Entry 8IB1 (X-ray diffraction, 1.95 A resolution); this record covers chains A and B of the 3 polymer chains in the assembly.

[Chain A]
Molecule: LAH31 Fab light chain
From: Homo sapiens
Notes: antibody fragment or engineered binder
Chain sequence (245 residues; numbered 1 to 245; the number before each row is that of its first residue):
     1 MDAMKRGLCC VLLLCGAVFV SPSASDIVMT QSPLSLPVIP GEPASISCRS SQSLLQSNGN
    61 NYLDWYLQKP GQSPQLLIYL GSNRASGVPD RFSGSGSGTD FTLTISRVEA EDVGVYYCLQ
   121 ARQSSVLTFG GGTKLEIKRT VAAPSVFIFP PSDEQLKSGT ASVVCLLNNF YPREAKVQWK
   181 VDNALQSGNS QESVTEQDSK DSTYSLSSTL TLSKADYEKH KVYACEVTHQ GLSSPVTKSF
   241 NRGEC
Unresolved in the structure: 1-25, 244-245
Disulfides: Cys-48/Cys-118, Cys-165/Cys-225

[Chain B]
Molecule: LAH31 Fab heavy chain
From: Homo sapiens
Notes: antibody fragment or engineered binder
Chain sequence (271 residues; each row starts with the number of its first residue):
     1 MDAMKRGLCC VLLLCGAVFV SPSASQVQLE QSGAEVKKPG SSVKVSCKAS GPMFSRSAFS
    61 WVRQAPGQGL EWMGRIIPTV DLKNYAQKFQ GRVTFTADKS TATSYMELRS LKSEDTAVYY
   121 CARMGSGSSY YGMDVWGLGT TVTVSSGAST KGPSVFPLAP SSKSTSGGTA ALGCLVKDYF
   181 PEPVTVSWNS GALTSGVHTF PAVLQSSGLY SLSSVVTVPS SSLGTQTYIC NVNHKPSNTK
   241 VDKRVEPKSC DKGSSLEVLF QGPLGHHHHH H
Unresolved in the structure: 1-26, 163-167, 248-271
Disulfides: Cys-47/Cys-121, Cys-174/Cys-230

[Interface between chain A and chain B]
Pairs across the interface (77; chain A residue first):
  Tyr-62(A) with Tyr-130(B), hydrophobic
  Asp-64(A) with Tyr-130(B), hydrogen bond; Gly-132(B)
  Tyr-66(A) with Tyr-130(B); Gly-132(B); Met-133(B), hydrogen bond (side chain-backbone); Trp-136(B)
  Gln-68(A) with Gln-64(B), hydrogen bond; Tyr-120(B), hydrogen bond
  Gln-72(A) with Tyr-120(B)
  Ser-73(A) with Tyr-120(B); Gly-137(B), hydrogen bond (side chain-backbone); Leu-138(B)
  Pro-74(A) with Leu-70(B), hydrophobic; Tyr-120(B); Trp-136(B)
  Leu-76(A) with Tyr-131(B); Met-133(B); Asp-134(B)
  Tyr-79(A) with Tyr-131(B)
  Leu-80(A) with Tyr-130(B), hydrophobic; Tyr-131(B), hydrophobic
  Tyr-117(A) with Gln-64(B); Gln-68(B); Gly-69(B); Leu-70(B), hydrophobic
  Leu-119(A) with Tyr-130(B); Met-133(B), hydrophobic
  Ala-121(A) with Tyr-130(B), hydrophobic
  Ser-124(A) with Arg-75(B), hydrogen bond (backbone-side chain); Gly-127(B)
  Ser-125(A) with Trp-72(B); Arg-75(B); Asn-84(B)
  Leu-127(A) with Trp-72(B); Met-133(B), hydrophobic
  Phe-129(A) with Val-62(B), hydrophobic; Leu-70(B); Trp-72(B); Met-133(B), hydrophobic
  Phe-147(A) with Thr-169(B); Ala-171(B), hydrophobic
  Phe-149(A) with Leu-158(B); Ala-159(B); Ala-171(B); Leu-172(B), hydrophobic
  Ser-152(A) with Phe-156(B); Pro-157(B)
  Glu-154(A) with Phe-156(B); Pro-157(B)
  Gln-155(A) with Phe-156(B); Lys-177(B)
  Ser-162(A) with Leu-175(B); Lys-177(B)
  Val-164(A) with Leu-158(B), hydrophobic
  Leu-166(A) with Ala-171(B), hydrophobic; Phe-200(B), hydrophobic; Val-215(B), hydrophobic
  Asn-168(A) with His-198(B); Thr-217(B)
  Asn-169(A) with His-198(B), hydrogen bond
  Gln-191(A) with Val-203(B); Leu-204(B), hydrogen bond (side chain-backbone); Gln-205(B)
  Glu-192(A) with Val-203(B)
  Ser-193(A) with Phe-200(B); Pro-201(B), hydrogen bond (side chain-backbone); Val-203(B)
  Val-194(A) with Pro-201(B)
  Thr-195(A) with Phe-200(B)
  Asp-198(A) with His-198(B)
  Ser-205(A) with His-198(B), hydrogen bond; Phe-200(B)
  Leu-206(A) with Phe-200(B)
  Ser-207(A) with Phe-200(B); Ser-213(B), hydrogen bond
  Ser-239(A) with Ser-162(B)
Also at the interface, not in a pair above, chain A (40 interface residues in all): Gln-75, Val-126, Ile-148
Also at the interface, not in a pair above, chain B (43 interface residues in all): Ser-60, Glu-71, Met-124, Ala-170, Thr-199, Lys-243

[Overview]
The interface between chain A and chain B involves 40 residues on one side and 43 on the other; the contacts
include 11 hydrogen bonds. Polar contacts include Asp-64(A)/Tyr-130(B), Tyr-66(A)/Met-133(B) and
Gln-68(A)/Gln-64(B).
Chain A is LAH31 Fab light chain and chain B is LAH31 Fab heavy chain, both from Homo sapiens; the structure,
Structure of the LAH31 Fab bound to an influenza virus HA epitope peptide, was determined by X-ray
diffraction.
